PDB entry 7AKR | X-ray diffraction, 1.95 A resolution | chain AAA

Chain AAA:
Protein: ADP-ribose glycohydrolase ARH3
From: Homo sapiens
Notes: EC 3.5.1.-, 3.2.1.143, 3.2.2.-
UniProt: Q9NX46 (ADPRS_HUMAN); numbering as in UniProt (aligned over 19-363)
Chain sequence (349 residues; row label = number of the first residue in the row):
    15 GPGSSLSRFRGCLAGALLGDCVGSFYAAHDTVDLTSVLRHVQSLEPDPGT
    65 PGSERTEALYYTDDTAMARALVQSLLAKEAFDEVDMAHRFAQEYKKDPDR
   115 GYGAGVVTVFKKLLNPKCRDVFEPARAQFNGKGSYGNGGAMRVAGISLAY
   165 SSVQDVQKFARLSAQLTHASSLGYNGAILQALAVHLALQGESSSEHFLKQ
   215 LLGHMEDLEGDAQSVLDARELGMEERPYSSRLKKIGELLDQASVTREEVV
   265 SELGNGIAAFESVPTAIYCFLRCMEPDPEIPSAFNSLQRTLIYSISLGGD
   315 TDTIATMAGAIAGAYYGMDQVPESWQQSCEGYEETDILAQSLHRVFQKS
Not modelled in the structure: 15-17, 362-363
Sequence notes: expression tag (15-18); engineered mutation Ala-41 (Glu in Q9NX46)
Curated features (UniProtKB/Swiss-Prot):
  - binding site (Mg(2+)): Thr-76, Asp-77, Asp-78, Asp-314, Asp-316, Thr-317
  - binding site (substrate): Asp-77, Lys-146 to Gly-152, His-182, Leu-235, Ile-271
  - modified residue: Thr-64 (Phosphothreonine)
  - natural variant: Cys-26 (C26F: In CONDSIAS; uncertain significance), Asp-34 (D34N: In CONDSIAS; uncertain significance), Thr-79 (T79P: In CONDSIAS), Gln-106 to Ser-363 (deletion: In CONDSIAS), Ser-177 (S177L: In CONDSIAS; uncertain significance), Lys-248 to Ile-249 (sequence variant, change not given here; In CONDSIAS), Gln-334 to Ser-363 (deletion: In CONDSIAS), Val-335 (V335G: In CONDSIAS; uncertain significance), Tyr-346 to Ser-363 (deletion: In CONDSIAS; uncertain significance)
  - mutagenesis: Asp-34 (D34G: Reduces hydrolase activity), Thr-76 (T76R: Abolishes hydrolase activity), Asp-77 to Asp-78 (Retains ability to bind proteins ADP-ribosylated on serine but is unable to hydrolyze them; Complete loss of activity), Asp-77 (D77N/A: Complete loss of activity. Abolishes Mg(2+) binding. Retains ability to bind ADP-ribose. Does not affect recruitment to DNA lesion regions following DNA damage ...), Asp-78 (D78A: Abolishes hydrolase activity; D78N: Complete loss of activity), Gly-115 (G115D: Abolished ability to bind and hydrolyze proteins ADP-ribosylated on serine. No effect on hydrolase activity), Phe-143 (F143L: Abolishes hydrolase activity), Ser-148 (S148A: Complete loss of activity. Abolished recruitment to DNA lesion regions following DNA damage. Abolished ability to hydrolyze proteins ADP-ribosylated on serine), Tyr-149 (Y149A: Significant loss of activity. Abolished recruitment to DNA lesion regions following DNA damage. Abolished ability to hydrolyze proteins ADP-ribosylated on serine ...), Gly-150 (G150E: Reduces hydrolase activity), Asn-151 (N151A: Partial loss of activity), His-182 (H182Q/A: Complete loss of activity. Abolished recruitment to DNA lesion regions following DNA damage. Abolished ability to hydrolyze proteins ADP-ribosylated on serine), 10 further mutagenesis entries in UniProt
Ion coordination: Mg2+ site 1: Thr-76, Asp-77, Asp-78, Asp-316 (together with Adenosine-5-Diphosphoribose); Mg2+ site 2: Asp-314, Asp-316, Thr-317 (together with Adenosine-5-Diphosphoribose)
Residues lining bound ligands: Adenosine-5-Diphosphoribose (AR6; [(2R,3S,4R,5R)-5-(6-aminopurin-9-yl)-3,4-dihydroxy-oxolan-2-yl]methyl [hydroxy-[[(2R,3S,4R,5S)-3,4,5-trihydroxyoxolan-2-yl]methoxy]phosphoryl] hydrogen phosphate): Thr-76, Asp-77, Asp-78, Gly-115, Tyr-116, Gly-117, Ala-118, Gly-119, Val-120, Phe-143, Gly-147, Ser-148, Tyr-149, Gly-150, Asn-151, Gly-152, Met-155, His-182, Ile-271, Asp-314, Asp-316, Thr-317
From the paper describing this entry:
  - Mg2+ coordination: Thr-317
  - mutagenesis - D34G, E41A, T76R, D77N, D78N, F143L, S148A, G150E: decreased catalytic activity
  - mutagenesis - Y149L, S185P, L186V: unchanged catalytic activity

Overview:
Chain AAA binds Adenosine-5-Diphosphoribose. Thr-76, Asp-77, Asp-78 and Asp-316 coordinate Mg2+ site 1.
Asp-314, Asp-316 and Thr-317 coordinate Mg2+ site 2. Curated annotation (UniProt) lists 6 Mg2+-binding
residues, 11 substrate-binding residues and 23 mutagenesis sites. From the paper: D34G, E41A and T76R, among
others, reduce catalytic activity; Mg2+ coordination by Thr-317; 11 substitutions were tested in all.
Chain AAA is ADP-ribose glycohydrolase ARH3 (Homo sapiens); the structure, Human ADP-ribosylserine hydrolase
ARH3 mutant E41A in complex with ADP-ribose dimer, was determined by X-ray diffraction, deposited together
with 7AKS, 7AQM and 7ARW.
